Entry 4EYA (X-ray diffraction, 3.20 A resolution); this record covers chains E and c of the 28 polymer chains in the assembly.

# Chain E
Molecule: N utilization substance protein B homolog
Organism: Aquifex aeolicus
UniProt: O66530 (NUSB_AQUAE); residue numbers follow UniProt; this construct covers 1-148
Sequence (148 residues; row label = number of the first residue in the row):
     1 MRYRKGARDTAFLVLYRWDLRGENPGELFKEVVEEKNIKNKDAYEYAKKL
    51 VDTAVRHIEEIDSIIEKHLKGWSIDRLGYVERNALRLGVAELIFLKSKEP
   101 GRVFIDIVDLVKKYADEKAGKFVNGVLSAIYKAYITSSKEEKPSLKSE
Unresolved in the structure: 139-148
From the paper describing this entry:
  - binding site for the 12-nt RNA strand: Lys36, Asn37, Lys39, Asn40, Lys113

# Chain c
Molecule: 12-nt RNA strand
Sequence (12 nucleotides; each row starts with the number of its first residue):
     1 GGCUCCUUGGCA

# Interface between chain E and chain c
Pairs across the interface (13):
  Gly6(E) with G9(c), phosphate contact
  Asp9(E) with U8(c), phosphate contact
  Lys36(E) with U8(c), hydrogen bond to the phosphate; G9(c), salt bridge to the phosphate
  Asn37(E) with G9(c), hydrogen bond to the sugar
  Ile38(E) with G9(c), phosphate contact; G10(c), phosphate contact
  Lys39(E) with G9(c), phosphate contact; G10(c), hydrogen bond to the phosphate
  Asn40(E) with G10(c), hydrogen bond to the phosphate; C11(c), hydrogen bond to the phosphate
  Lys113(E) with U7(c), hydrogen bond to the sugar; U8(c), salt bridge to the phosphate
Interface residues without a listed pair, chain E (10 interface residues in all): Lys5, Thr10

# Summary
Chain E and chain c form an interface of 10 and 5 residues respectively, with 6 hydrogen bonds and 2 salt
bridges. Polar contacts include Asn37(E)-G9(c), Lys113(E)-U7(c) and Lys36(E)-U8(c). The paper reports a
binding site for the 12-nt RNA strand at Lys36(E), Asn37(E) and Lys39(E) among others.
Here chain E is N utilization substance protein B homolog (Aquifex aeolicus) and chain c is a 12-nt RNA
strand. Entry 4EYA (Crystal Structure of a Plectonemic RNA Supercoil) was determined by X-ray diffraction.
